6X1E - chains B and F of the 6 polymer chains in the assembly; structure by X-ray diffraction, 2.90 A resolution.

# Chain B
Protein: Tubulin beta-2B chain
Organism: Sus scrofa
UniProt: A0A287AGU7 (A0A287AGU7_PIG); residue numbers follow UniProt; this construct covers 1-445
Sequence (445 residues; each row starts with the number of its first residue):
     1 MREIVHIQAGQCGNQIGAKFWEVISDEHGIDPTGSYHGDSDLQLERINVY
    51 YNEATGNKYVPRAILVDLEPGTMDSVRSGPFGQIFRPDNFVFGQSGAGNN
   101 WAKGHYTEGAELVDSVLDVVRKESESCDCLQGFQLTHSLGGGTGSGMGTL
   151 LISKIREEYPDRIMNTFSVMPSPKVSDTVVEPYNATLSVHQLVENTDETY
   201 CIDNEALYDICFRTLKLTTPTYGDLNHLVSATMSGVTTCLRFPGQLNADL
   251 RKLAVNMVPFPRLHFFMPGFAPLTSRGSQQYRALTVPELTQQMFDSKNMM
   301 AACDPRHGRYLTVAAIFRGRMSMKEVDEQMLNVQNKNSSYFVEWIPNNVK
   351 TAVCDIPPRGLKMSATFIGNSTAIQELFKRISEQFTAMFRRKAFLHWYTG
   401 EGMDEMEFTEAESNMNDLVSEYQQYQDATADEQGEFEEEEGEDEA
Unresolved in the structure: 1, 429-445
Ion coordination: Mg2+: Q11 (together with GDP)
Ligand contacts:
  - GDP (guanosine-5'-diphosphate): G10, Q11, C12, Q15, I16, D67, A97, N99, S138, G140, G141, G142, T143, G144, V169, P171, V175, D177, E181, N204, L207, Y222, L225, N226
  - Y5L (4-(2-chloro-6,7-dihydro-5H-cyclopenta[d]pyrimidin-4-yl)-7-methoxy-3,4-dihydroquinoxalin-2(1H)-one): V236, C239, L240, L246, A248, K252, L253, N256, M257, T312, V313, A314, A315, I316, N348, K350, T351, A352

# Chain F
Protein: Tubulin Tyrosine Ligase
Organism: Gallus gallus
UniProt: E1BQ43 (E1BQ43_CHICK); residue numbers follow UniProt; this construct covers 1-378
Sequence (384 residues; row label = number of the first residue in the row):
     1 MYTFVVRDENSSVYAEVSRLLLATGQWKRLRKDNPRFNLMLGERNRLPFG
    51 RLGHEPGLVQLVNYYRGADKLCRKASLVKLIKTSPELSESCTWFPESYVI
   101 YPTNLKTPVAPAQNGIRHLINNTRTDEREVFLAAYNRRREGREGNVWIAK
   151 SSAGAKGEGILISSEASELLDFIDEQGQVHVIQKYLEKPLLLEPGHRKFD
   201 IRSWVLVDHLYNIYLYREGVLRTSSEPYNSANFQDKTCHLTNHCIQKEYS
   251 KNYGRYEEGNEMFFEEFNQYLMDALNTTLENSILLQIKHIIRSCLMCIEP
   301 AISTKHLHYQSFQLFGFDFMVDEELKVWLIEVNGAPACAQKLYAELCQGI
   351 VDVAISSVFPLADTGQKTSQPTSIFIKLHHHHHH
Unresolved in the structure: 103-125, 142-143, 151-160, 175-178, 248-251, 363-372, 381-384
Sequence notes: expression tag (379-384)
Ion coordination: Mg2+: E331 (together with AMP-PCP)
Ligand contacts: AMP-PCP (ACP; phosphomethylphosphonic acid adenylate ester): K74, P95, I148, K150, Q183, K184, Y185, L186, K198, D200, R202, R222, H239, L240, T241, N242, D318, M320, I330, E331, N333

# Interface between chain B and chain F
Residue-residue contacts (10; chain B residue first):
  R309(B) with R31(F)
  L331(B) with P56(F); G57(F)
  Q334(B) with R36(F), hydrogen bond
  N335(B) with R36(F), hydrogen bond; G57(F), hydrogen bond (side chain-backbone); L58(F)
  S338(B) with L30(F); N34(F), hydrogen bond; R36(F)
Interface residues without a listed pair, chain B (8 interface residues in all): S339, E343, N347
Interface residues without a listed pair, chain F (10 interface residues in all): T3, D33, E55

# Summary
8 residues of chain B face 10 of chain F across their interface, with 4 hydrogen bonds. Polar contacts include
Q334(B)-R36(F), N335(B)-R36(F) and N335(B)-G57(F). Bound to chain B: GDP and compound Y5L. Ligands of chain F:
AMP-PCP.
Here chain B is Tubulin beta-2B chain (Sus scrofa) and chain F is Tubulin Tyrosine Ligase (Gallus gallus).
Entry 6X1E (Tubulin-RB3_SLD-TTL in complex with compound 5l) was determined by X-ray diffraction, deposited
together with 6X1C, 6X1F, 7LZ7 and 7LZ8.
